6O8G - chains A and E of the 3 polymer chains in the assembly; structure by X-ray diffraction, 2.64 A resolution.

== Chain A ==
Protein: UvrABC system protein B
From: Bacillus caldotenax
UniProt: P56981 (UVRB_BACCA); the construct has insertions or renumbered stretches relative to UniProt, so the offset changes along the chain: 1-189 = UniProt 2-190; 191-593 = UniProt 191-593
Chain sequence (593 residues; numbered 1 to 593; the number before each row is that of its first residue):
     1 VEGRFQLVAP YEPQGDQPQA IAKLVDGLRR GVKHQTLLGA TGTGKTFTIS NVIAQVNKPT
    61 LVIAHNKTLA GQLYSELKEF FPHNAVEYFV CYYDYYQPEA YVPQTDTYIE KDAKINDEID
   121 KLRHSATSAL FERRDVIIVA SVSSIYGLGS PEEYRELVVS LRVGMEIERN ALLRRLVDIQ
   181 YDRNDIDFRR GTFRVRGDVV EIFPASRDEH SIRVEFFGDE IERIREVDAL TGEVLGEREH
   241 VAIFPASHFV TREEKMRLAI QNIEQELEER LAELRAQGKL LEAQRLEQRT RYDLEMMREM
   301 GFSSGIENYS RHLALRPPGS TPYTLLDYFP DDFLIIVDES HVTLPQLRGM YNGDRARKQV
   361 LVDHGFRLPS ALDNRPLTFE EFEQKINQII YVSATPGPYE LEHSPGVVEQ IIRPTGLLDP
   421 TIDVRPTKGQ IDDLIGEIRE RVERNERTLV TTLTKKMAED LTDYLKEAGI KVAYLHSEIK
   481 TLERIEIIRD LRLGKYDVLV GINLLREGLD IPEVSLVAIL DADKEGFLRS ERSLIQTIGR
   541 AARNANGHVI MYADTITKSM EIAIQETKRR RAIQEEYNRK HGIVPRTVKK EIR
Not modelled in the structure: 1, 97-113, 583-593
Differences from the reference sequence: conflict Cys91 (Ser92 in P56981), Ser144 (Cys145 in P56981), Ser211 (Cys in P56981), Glu233 (Lys in P56981), Ser303 (Cys in P56981); insertion (190)
Ligand contacts: ADP (adenosine-5'-diphosphate): Tyr11, Glu12, Pro13, Gln14, Gln17, Ala40, Thr41, Gly42, Thr43, Gly44, Lys45, Thr46, Phe47, Pro414, Asp510, Arg543
Curated features (UniProtKB/Swiss-Prot):
  - motif: Tyr92 to Ile115 (Beta-hairpin)
  - binding site (ATP): Gly39 to Thr46
From the paper describing this entry:
  - binding site for the 15-nt DNA strand: Phe527
  - catalytic residues: Glu339 (proposed by the authors, not directly observed)
  - specificity-determining residues: Phe249, Phe302, Ile306, Glu307 (proposed by the authors, not directly observed)

== Chain E ==
Molecule: 16-nt DNA strand
Sequence (16 nucleotides; row label = number of the first residue in the row):
     1 GGTAGCGCGA TGGAGA

== How chain A and chain E interact ==
Residue-residue contacts (19):
  Lys114(A) - DT3(E)  salt bridge to the phosphate
  Asn116(A) - DA4(E)  hydrogen bond to the phosphate
  Tyr292(A) - DG1(E)  stacking on the base
  Ser304(A) - DG1(E)  base contact
  Pro345(A) - DT11(E)  sugar contact
  Gly349(A) - DA10(E)  sugar contact
  Gly349(A) - DT11(E)  phosphate contact
  Met350(A) - DG9(E)  base contact
  Gly353(A) - DG9(E)  phosphate contact
  Gly353(A) - DA10(E)  sugar contact
  Arg357(A) - DC8(E)  base contact
  Arg357(A) - DG9(E)  hydrogen bond to the base
  Glu525(A) - DA14(E)  sugar contact
  Gly526(A) - DG13(E)  base contact
  Gly526(A) - DA14(E)  sugar contact
  Phe527(A) - DG12(E)  stacking on the base
  Phe527(A) - DG13(E)  hydrogen bond to the sugar
  Ser530(A) - DG13(E)  hydrogen bond to the phosphate
  Arg532(A) - DG13(E)  salt bridge to the phosphate
Interface residues without a listed pair, chain A (18 interface residues in all): Arg348, Asn352, Ala356, Asn503

== Overview ==
The interface between chain A and chain E involves 18 residues on one side and 10 on the other, with 4
hydrogen bonds, 2 salt bridges and 2 aromatic stacking contacts. Among the polar pairs are Arg357(A)-DG9(E),
Phe527(A)-DG13(E) and Asn116(A)-DA4(E). The paper reports the catalytic residue Glu339(A); a binding site for
the 15-nt DNA strand at Phe527(A).
Here chain A is UvrABC system protein B (Bacillus caldotenax) and chain E is a 16-nt DNA strand. Entry 6O8G
(Crystal structure of UvrB bound to fully duplex DNA) was determined by X-ray diffraction, deposited together
with 6O8E, 6O8F and 6O8H.
